PDB entry 7WBH | electron microscopy, 3.70 A resolution | chains C and P of the 9 polymer chains in the assembly

# Chain C
Name: Spike glycoprotein
Organism: Severe acute respiratory syndrome-related coronavirus
UniProtKB: P0DTC2 (SPIKE_SARS2); residues 27-1146 here = UniProt positions 27-1146
Chain sequence (1120 residues; each row starts with the number of its first residue):
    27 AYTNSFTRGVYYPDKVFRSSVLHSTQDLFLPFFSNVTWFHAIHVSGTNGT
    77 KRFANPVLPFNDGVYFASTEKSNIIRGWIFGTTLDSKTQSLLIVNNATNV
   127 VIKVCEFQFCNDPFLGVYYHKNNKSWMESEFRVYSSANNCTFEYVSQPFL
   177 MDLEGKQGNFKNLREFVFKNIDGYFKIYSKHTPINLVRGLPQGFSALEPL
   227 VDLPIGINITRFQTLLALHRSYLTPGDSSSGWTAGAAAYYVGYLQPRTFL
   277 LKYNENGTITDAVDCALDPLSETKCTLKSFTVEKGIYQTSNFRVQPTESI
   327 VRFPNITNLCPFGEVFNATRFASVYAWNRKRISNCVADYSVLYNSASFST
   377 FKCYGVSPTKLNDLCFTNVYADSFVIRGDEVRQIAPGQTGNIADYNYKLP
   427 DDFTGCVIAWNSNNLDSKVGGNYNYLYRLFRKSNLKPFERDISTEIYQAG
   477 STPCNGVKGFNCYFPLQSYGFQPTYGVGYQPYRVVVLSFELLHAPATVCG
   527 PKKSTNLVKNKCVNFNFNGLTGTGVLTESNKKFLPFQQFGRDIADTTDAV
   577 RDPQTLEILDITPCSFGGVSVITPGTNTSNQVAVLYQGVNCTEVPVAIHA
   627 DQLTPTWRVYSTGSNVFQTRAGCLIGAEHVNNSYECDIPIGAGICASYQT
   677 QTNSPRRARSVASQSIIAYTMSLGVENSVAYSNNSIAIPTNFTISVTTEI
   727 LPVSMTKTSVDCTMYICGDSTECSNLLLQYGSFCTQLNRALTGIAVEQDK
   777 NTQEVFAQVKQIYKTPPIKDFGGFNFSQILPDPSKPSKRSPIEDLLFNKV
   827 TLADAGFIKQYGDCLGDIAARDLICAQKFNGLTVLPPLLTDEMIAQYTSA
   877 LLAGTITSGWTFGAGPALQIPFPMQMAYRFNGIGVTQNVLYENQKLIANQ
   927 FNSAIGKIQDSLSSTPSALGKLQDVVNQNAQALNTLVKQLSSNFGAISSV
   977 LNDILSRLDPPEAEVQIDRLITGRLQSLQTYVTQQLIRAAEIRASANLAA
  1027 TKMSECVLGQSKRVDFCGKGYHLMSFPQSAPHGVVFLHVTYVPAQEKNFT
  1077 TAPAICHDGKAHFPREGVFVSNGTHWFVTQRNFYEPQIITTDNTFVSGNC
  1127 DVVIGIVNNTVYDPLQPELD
Not modelled in the structure: 67-80, 96-98, 141-156, 177-186, 242-260, 621-640, 673-686, 829-852
Sequence notes: conflict Ala80 (Asp in P0DTC2), Gly215 (Asp in P0DTC2), Asn417 (Lys in P0DTC2), Lys484 (Glu in P0DTC2), Tyr501 (Asn in P0DTC2), Gly614 (Asp in P0DTC2), Val701 (Ala in P0DTC2), Pro817 (Phe in P0DTC2), Pro892 (Ala in P0DTC2), Pro899 (Ala in P0DTC2), Pro942 (Ala in P0DTC2), Pro986 (Lys in P0DTC2), Pro987 (Val in P0DTC2)
Disulfide bonds: Cys131-Cys166, Cys291-Cys301, Cys336-Cys361, Cys379-Cys432, Cys391-Cys525, Cys480-Cys488, Cys538-Cys590, Cys617-Cys649, Cys662-Cys671, Cys738-Cys760, Cys743-Cys749, Cys1032-Cys1043, Cys1082-Cys1126
Glycans and other covalent adducts: N-acetylglucosamine (NAG) linked to Asn282, Asn331, Asn343, Asn603, Asn616, Asn657, Asn709, Asn717, Asn801, Asn1074, Asn1098, Asn1134
Swiss-Prot annotation at these positions:
  - region: Asn280 to Cys301 (Putative superantigen), Arg403 to Asp405 (Integrin-binding motif), Asn448 to Phe456 (Immunodominant HLA epitope recognized by the CD8+), Pro681 to Ala684 (Putative superantigen), Ser816 to Tyr837 (Fusion peptide 1), Lys835 to Phe855 (Fusion peptide 2)
  - site (Cleavage): Arg685, Ser686, Arg815, Ser816
  - glycosylation: Asn61 (N-linked (GlcNAc...) (hybrid) asparagine), Asn74 (N-linked (GlcNAc...) (complex) asparagine), Asn122 (N-linked (GlcNAc...) (hybrid) asparagine), Asn149 (N-linked (GlcNAc...) (complex) asparagine), Asn165 (N-linked (GlcNAc...) (complex) asparagine), Asn234 (N-linked (GlcNAc...) (high mannose) asparagine), Asn282 (N-linked (GlcNAc...) (complex) asparagine), Thr323 (O-linked (GalNAc) threonine), Ser325 (O-linked (HexNAc...) serine), Asn331 (N-linked (GlcNAc...) (complex) asparagine), Asn343 (N-linked (GlcNAc...) (complex) asparagine), Asn603 (N-linked (GlcNAc...) (hybrid) asparagine), Asn616 (N-linked (GlcNAc...) (complex) asparagine), Asn657 (N-linked (GlcNAc...) (complex) asparagine), Thr676 (O-linked (GlcNAc...) threonine), Thr678 (O-linked (GlcNAc...) threonine), Asn709 (N-linked (GlcNAc...) (high mannose) asparagine), Asn717 (N-linked (GlcNAc...) (hybrid) asparagine), Asn801 (N-linked (GlcNAc...) (hybrid) asparagine), Asn1074 (N-linked (GlcNAc...) (hybrid) asparagine) and 2 more in UniProt
  - natural variant: Gln52 (Q52H: In strain: Omicron/EG.5.1), Ala67 (A67V: In strain: Eta/B.1.525, Omicron/BA.1), His69 to Val70 (deletion: In strain: Alpha/B.1.1.7, Eta/B.1.525 and 5 more), Gly75 (G75V: In strain: Lambda/C.37), Thr76 (T76I: In strain: Lambda/C.37), Val83 (V83A: In strain: Omicron/XBB.1.5, Omicron/EG.5.1), Thr95 (T95I: In strain: Iota/B.1.526, Mu/B.1.621 and 2 more), Arg102 (R102I: In strain: A23.1), Asp138 (D138Y: In strain: Gamma/P.1), Gly142 to Tyr145 (sequence variant, change not given here; In strain: Omicron/BA.1), Gly142 (G142D: In strain: Kappa/B.1.617.1, Omicron/BA.2 and 7 more), Tyr144 (deletion: In strain: Alpha/B.1.1.7, Eta/B.1.525 and 3 more), 73 further natural variant entries in UniProt
  - mutagenesis: His69 to Val70 (Increased incorporation of cleaved spike into virions), Asn121 (N121Q: Partial loss of biliverdin affinity), Arg190 (R190K: Partial loss of biliverdin affinity), Asn234 (N234Q: Increased resistance to neutralizing antibodies), Asn331 (N331Q: Reduced viral infectivity), Asn343 (N343Q: Reduced viral infectivity), Leu452 (L452R: Increased resistance to neutralizing antibodies. Decreases HLA binding to NF9 epitope. Increased binding affinity to human ACE2), Tyr453 (Y453F: Decreased HLA binding to NF9 epitope. Increased binding affinity to human ACE2), Ala475 (A475V: Increased resistance to neutralizing antibodies), Val483 (V483A: Increased resistance to neutralizing antibodies), Phe490 (F490L: Increased resistance to neutralizing antibodies and human covalescent sera neutralization), Gln493 (Q493N: Reduced host ACE2-binding affinity in vitro; Q493Y: Reduced host ACE2-binding affinity in vitro), 11 further mutagenesis entries in UniProt

# Chain P
Name: heavy chain of hu33
Organism: Homo sapiens
Chain sequence (118 residues; each row starts with the number of its first residue):
     1 QVQLVQSGSELKKPGASVKVSCKASGYTFTDYGMNWVRQAPGQGLEWMGW
    51 INTYSGEPTYADDFRGRFVFSLDTSVSTAYLQICSLKAEDTAVYYCARGG
   101 NWDWYFDVWGQGTLVTVS
Disulfide bonds: Cys22-Cys96

# Chain C / chain P interface
Residue-residue contacts - 18 pairs, chain C then chain P:
  Thr345(C) - Trp104(P)
  Arg346(C) - Trp102(P)  hydrogen bond (side chain-backbone)
  Arg346(C) - Asp103(P)
  Asn440(C) - Trp50(P)
  Asn440(C) - Asn52(P)
  Asn440(C) - Thr59(P)
  Asn440(C) - Asn101(P)  hydrogen bond (backbone-side chain)
  Leu441(C) - Trp50(P)  hydrophobic
  Leu441(C) - Asn101(P)
  Ser443(C) - Asn101(P)  hydrogen bond (backbone-side chain)
  Lys444(C) - Asp31(P)  salt bridge
  Val445(C) - Thr30(P)
  Val445(C) - Asp31(P)
  Asn448(C) - Trp102(P)
  Asn450(C) - Trp102(P)
  Tyr451(C) - Trp102(P)
  Pro499(C) - Tyr54(P)
  Thr500(C) - Tyr54(P)
Other interface residues (no listed pair), chain C (14 interface residues in all): Asn343, Asn439
Other interface residues (no listed pair), chain P (13 interface residues in all): Tyr32, Thr53, Asp62

# Summary
The interface between chain C and chain P involves 14 residues on one side and 13 on the other; the contacts
include 3 hydrogen bonds and 1 salt bridge. Polar pairs include Lys444(C)-Asp31(P), Arg346(C)-Trp102(P) and
Asn440(C)-Asn101(P).
Chain C is Spike glycoprotein (Severe acute respiratory syndrome-related coronavirus) and chain P is heavy
chain of hu33 (Homo sapiens); the structure, overall structure of hu33 and spike, was determined by electron
microscopy together with 7WB5 from the same study.
